4AUE - chains C and D of the 4 polymer chains in the assembly; structure by X-ray diffraction, 2.70 A resolution.

Chain C (and D):
Molecule: Catalase-phenol oxidase
Source organism: Scytalidium thermophilum
Notes: EC 1.11.1.6; chain D of this document is another copy of the same molecule, construct and numbering; everything in this record applies to it too
Sequence (717 residues; numbered -18 to 698; the number before each row is that of its first residue; numbers below 1 keep their minus sign (Met-18 is residue -18)):
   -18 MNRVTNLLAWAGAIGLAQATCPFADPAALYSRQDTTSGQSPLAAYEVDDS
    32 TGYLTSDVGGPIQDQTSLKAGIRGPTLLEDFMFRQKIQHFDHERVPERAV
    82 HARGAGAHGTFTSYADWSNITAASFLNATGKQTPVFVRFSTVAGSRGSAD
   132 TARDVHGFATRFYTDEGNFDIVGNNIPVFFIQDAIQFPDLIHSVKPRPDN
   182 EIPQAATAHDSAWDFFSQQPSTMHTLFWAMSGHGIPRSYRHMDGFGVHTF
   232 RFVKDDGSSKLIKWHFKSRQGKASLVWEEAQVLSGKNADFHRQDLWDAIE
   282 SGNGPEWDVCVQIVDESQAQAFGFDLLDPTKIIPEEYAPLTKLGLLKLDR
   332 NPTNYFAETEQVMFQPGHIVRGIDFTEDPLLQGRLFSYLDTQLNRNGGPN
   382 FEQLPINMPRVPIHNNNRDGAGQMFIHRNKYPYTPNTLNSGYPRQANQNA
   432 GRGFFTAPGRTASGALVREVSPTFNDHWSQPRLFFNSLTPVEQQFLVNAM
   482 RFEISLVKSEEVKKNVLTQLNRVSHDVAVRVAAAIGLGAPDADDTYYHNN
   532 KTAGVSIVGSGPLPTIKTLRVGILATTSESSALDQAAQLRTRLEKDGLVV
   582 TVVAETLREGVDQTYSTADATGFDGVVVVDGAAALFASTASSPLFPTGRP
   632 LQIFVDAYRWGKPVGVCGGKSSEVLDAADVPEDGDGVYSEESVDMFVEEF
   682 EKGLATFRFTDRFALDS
Not modelled in the structure: -18 to 26, 619, 698 (chain D: -18 to 26, 619-621)
Covalent attachments: N-acetylglucosamine (NAG) linked to Asn100, Asn108
Metal / ion sites: cis-heme d hydroxychlorin gamma-spirolactone Fe near Tyr369 (its only coordinating residue here)
Ligand contacts:
  - cis-heme d hydroxychlorin gamma-spirolactone (HDD), molecule 1: Ile68, Phe71, Asp72
  - cis-heme d hydroxychlorin gamma-spirolactone (HDD), molecule 2: Arg79, Ala80, Val81, His82, Arg119, Ser121, Gly138, Phe139, Ala140, Val153, Gly154, Asn155, Phe160, Ala165, Phe168, Val228, His229, Val343, Phe345, Leu361, Gly364, Arg365, Ser368, Tyr369, Thr372, Gln373, Arg376

How chain C and chain D interact:
Residue-residue contacts (68; chain C residue first):
  Ala51(C) - Ala51(D)  hydrophobic
  Pro56(C) - Leu58(D)  hydrophobic
  Pro56(C) - Glu60(D)
  Thr57(C) - Leu58(D)
  Thr57(C) - Leu59(D)  hydrogen bond (backbone-backbone)
  Leu58(C) - Pro56(D)  hydrophobic
  Leu58(C) - Thr57(D)
  Leu59(C) - Thr57(D)  hydrogen bond (backbone-backbone)
  Leu59(C) - Leu58(D)
  Leu59(C) - Leu59(D)
  Leu59(C) - Phe64(D)  hydrophobic
  Glu60(C) - Pro56(D)
  Phe64(C) - Leu59(D)  hydrophobic
  Asp170(C) - Tyr414(D)
  Asp170(C) - Thr415(D)  hydrogen bond (side chain-backbone)
  His173(C) - Asn397(D)
  His173(C) - Pro413(D)  hydrogen bond (side chain-backbone)
  Ser174(C) - Tyr414(D)
  Arg178(C) - Lys411(D)
  Pro179(C) - Lys411(D)
  Pro179(C) - Pro413(D)
  Asp180(C) - Lys411(D)  salt bridge
  Asp191(C) - Leu419(D)
  Ser192(C) - Tyr414(D)
  Asp195(C) - Tyr414(D)  hydrogen bond
  Asp195(C) - Asn417(D)
  Asp195(C) - Thr418(D)  hydrogen bond (side chain-backbone)
  Asp195(C) - Leu419(D)  hydrogen bond (side chain-backbone)
  Phe196(C) - Thr415(D)
  Phe196(C) - Pro416(D)
  Gln199(C) - Pro416(D)
  Gln199(C) - Thr418(D)
  Gln200(C) - Pro416(D)
  Phe367(C) - Phe367(D)  hydrophobic
  Asp371(C) - Leu374(D)
  Leu374(C) - Asp371(D)
  Asn397(C) - His173(D)
  Lys411(C) - Arg178(D)
  Lys411(C) - Pro179(D)
  Lys411(C) - Asp180(D)  salt bridge
  Pro413(C) - His173(D)  hydrogen bond (backbone-side chain)
  Pro413(C) - Pro179(D)
  Tyr414(C) - Asp170(D)
  Tyr414(C) - Ser174(D)
  Tyr414(C) - Ser192(D)
  Tyr414(C) - Asp195(D)  hydrogen bond
  Thr415(C) - Asp170(D)  hydrogen bond (backbone-side chain)
  Thr415(C) - Phe196(D)
  Pro416(C) - Phe196(D)
  Pro416(C) - Gln199(D)
  Pro416(C) - Gln200(D)
  Asn417(C) - Asp195(D)
  Thr418(C) - Asp195(D)  hydrogen bond
  Thr418(C) - Gln199(D)
  Leu419(C) - Asp191(D)
  Leu419(C) - Asp195(D)  hydrogen bond (backbone-side chain)
  Thr437(C) - Arg449(D)  hydrogen bond
  Arg441(C) - Ala446(D)
  Arg441(C) - Leu447(D)  hydrogen bond (backbone-backbone)
  Thr442(C) - Gly445(D)
  Ala443(C) - Ser444(D)
  Ala443(C) - Gly445(D)  hydrogen bond (backbone-backbone)
  Ser444(C) - Ala443(D)
  Gly445(C) - Thr442(D)
  Gly445(C) - Ala443(D)  hydrogen bond (backbone-backbone)
  Ala446(C) - Arg441(D)
  Leu447(C) - Arg441(D)  hydrogen bond (backbone-backbone)
  Arg449(C) - Thr437(D)  hydrogen bond
Also at the interface, not in a pair above, chain C (48 interface residues in all): Arg65, Glu358, Arg399, Phe435, Pro439, Ser490, Val493, Asn496
Also at the interface, not in a pair above, chain D (48 interface residues in all): Arg65, Glu358, Arg399, Phe435, Pro439, Ser490, Val493, Asn496

Overview:
Chain C and chain D each contribute 48 residues to their interface; the contacts include 18 hydrogen bonds and
2 salt bridges. Polar contacts include Asp180(C)-Lys411(D), Asp170(C)-Thr415(D) and His173(C)-Pro413(D). Chain
C binds cis-heme d hydroxychlorin gamma-spirolactone. Covalently linked N-acetylglucosamine: at Asn100(C) and
Asn108(C).
Chain C and chain D are both Catalase-phenol oxidase (Scytalidium thermophilum); the structure, Crystal
structure, recombinant expression and mutagenesis studies of the bifunctional catalase-phenol oxidase from
Scytalidium thermophilum, was determined by X-ray diffraction (same publication as 4AUL, 4AUM and 4AUN).
